PDB entry 8UPL | electron microscopy, 5.40 A resolution (low resolution: residue-level contacts below are approximate; hydrogen-bond / salt-bridge calls are withheld) | chains E2 and F2 of the 204 polymer chains in the assembly

Chain E2 (and F2):
Name: Flagellar motor switch protein FliN
From: Salmonella enterica subsp. enterica serovar Typhimurium
Notes: chain F2 of this document is another copy of the same molecule, construct and numbering; everything in this record applies to it too
UniProtKB: P26419 (FLIN_SALTY); residues 1-137 here = UniProt positions 1-137
Amino-acid sequence (137 residues; each row starts with the number of its first residue):
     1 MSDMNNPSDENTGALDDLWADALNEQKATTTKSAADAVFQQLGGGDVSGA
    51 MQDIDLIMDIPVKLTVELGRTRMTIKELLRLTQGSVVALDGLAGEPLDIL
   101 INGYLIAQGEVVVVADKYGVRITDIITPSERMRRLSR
Not modelled in the structure: 1-55, 135-137 (chain F2: 1-51, 137)

Interface between chain E2 and chain F2:
Residue-residue contacts (105; chain E2 residue first):
  Met58(E2) - Lys76(F2)
  Asp59(E2) - Thr74(F2)
  Ile60(E2) - Met73(F2)
  Ile60(E2) - Thr74(F2)
  Ile60(E2) - Ile75(F2)
  Pro61(E2) - Arg72(F2)
  Pro61(E2) - Met73(F2)
  Pro61(E2) - Thr74(F2)
  Val62(E2) - Thr71(F2)
  Val62(E2) - Arg72(F2)
  Val62(E2) - Met73(F2)
  Lys63(E2) - Arg70(F2)
  Lys63(E2) - Arg72(F2)
  Leu64(E2) - Arg70(F2)
  Leu64(E2) - Thr71(F2)
  Leu64(E2) - Met73(F2)
  Thr65(E2) - Glu67(F2)
  Thr65(E2) - Gly69(F2)
  Thr65(E2) - Arg70(F2)
  Val66(E2) - Val66(F2)
  Val66(E2) - Glu67(F2)
  Val66(E2) - Leu68(F2)
  Val66(E2) - Gly69(F2)
  Val66(E2) - Leu89(F2)
  Glu67(E2) - Thr65(F2)
  Glu67(E2) - Val66(F2)
  Leu68(E2) - Val66(F2)
  Leu68(E2) - Leu68(F2)
  Leu68(E2) - Leu97(F2)
  Gly69(E2) - Leu64(F2)
  Gly69(E2) - Thr65(F2)
  Gly69(E2) - Val66(F2)
  Arg70(E2) - Leu64(F2)
  Thr71(E2) - Val62(F2)
  Thr71(E2) - Lys63(F2)
  Thr71(E2) - Leu64(F2)
  Arg72(E2) - Pro61(F2)
  Arg72(E2) - Val62(F2)
  Arg72(E2) - Lys63(F2)
  Met73(E2) - Pro61(F2)
  Met73(E2) - Val62(F2)
  Met73(E2) - Leu64(F2)
  Thr74(E2) - Met58(F2)
  Thr74(E2) - Asp59(F2)
  Thr74(E2) - Ile60(F2)
  Thr74(E2) - Pro61(F2)
  Ile75(E2) - Ile57(F2)
  Ile75(E2) - Met58(F2)
  Ile75(E2) - Ile60(F2)
  Lys76(E2) - Met58(F2)
  Leu78(E2) - Val62(F2)
  Leu78(E2) - Leu64(F2)
  Thr82(E2) - Ile122(F2)
  Gln83(E2) - Ile122(F2)
  Gln83(E2) - Thr123(F2)
  Gly84(E2) - Arg121(F2)
  Gly84(E2) - Ile122(F2)
  Ser85(E2) - Val120(F2)
  Ser85(E2) - Arg121(F2)
  Ser85(E2) - Ile122(F2)
  Val86(E2) - Val114(F2)
  Val86(E2) - Val120(F2)
  Val86(E2) - Arg121(F2)
  Val87(E2) - Gly119(F2)
  Val87(E2) - Val120(F2)
  Ala88(E2) - Tyr118(F2)
  Leu89(E2) - Val66(F2)
  Leu89(E2) - Lys117(F2)
  Leu89(E2) - Tyr118(F2)
  Leu89(E2) - Gly119(F2)
  Leu89(E2) - Val120(F2)
  Asp90(E2) - Lys117(F2)
  Gly91(E2) - Lys117(F2)
  Gly91(E2) - Tyr118(F2)
  Leu92(E2) - Lys117(F2)
  Leu92(E2) - Tyr118(F2)
  Ala93(E2) - Asp116(F2)
  Ala93(E2) - Tyr118(F2)
  Gly94(E2) - Tyr118(F2)
  Val111(E2) - Leu68(F2)
  Asp116(E2) - Ala93(F2)
  Lys117(E2) - Leu89(F2)
  Lys117(E2) - Asp90(F2)
  Lys117(E2) - Gly91(F2)
  Lys117(E2) - Leu92(F2)
  Tyr118(E2) - Ala88(F2)
  Tyr118(E2) - Leu89(F2)
  Tyr118(E2) - Gly91(F2)
  Tyr118(E2) - Leu92(F2)
  Tyr118(E2) - Ala93(F2)
  Tyr118(E2) - Gly94(F2)
  Gly119(E2) - Val87(F2)
  Gly119(E2) - Ala88(F2)
  Gly119(E2) - Leu89(F2)
  Val120(E2) - Val86(F2)
  Val120(E2) - Val87(F2)
  Arg121(E2) - Thr82(F2)
  Arg121(E2) - Gln83(F2)
  Arg121(E2) - Gly84(F2)
  Arg121(E2) - Ser85(F2)
  Arg121(E2) - Val86(F2)
  Ile122(E2) - Thr82(F2)
  Ile122(E2) - Gln83(F2)
  Ile122(E2) - Ser85(F2)
  Thr123(E2) - Gln83(F2)
Also at the interface, not in a pair above, chain E2 (49 interface residues in all): Ile57, Leu79, Leu81, Leu97, Val112, Val113, Val114
Also at the interface, not in a pair above, chain F2 (50 interface residues in all): Asp55, Leu78, Leu81, Glu95, Val111, Val112, Val113

In short:
49 residues of chain E2 face 50 of chain F2 across their interface.
Chain E2 and chain F2 are both Flagellar motor switch protein FliN (Salmonella enterica subsp. enterica
serovar Typhimurium); the structure, Cryo-EM structure of a Clockwise locked form of the Salmonella enterica
Typhimurium flagellar C-ring, with C34 ..., was determined by electron microscopy, deposited together with
8UCS, 8UMD, 8UMX and 8UOX.
